5BOX - chains A and E of the 6 polymer chains in the assembly; structure by X-ray diffraction, 2.50 A resolution.

== Chain A ==
Name: Putative HTH-type transcriptional regulator TrmBL2
Source organism: Pyrococcus furiosus
UniProtKB: Q8U3H1 (TMBL2_PYRFU); numbering as in UniProt (aligned over 2-264)
Amino-acid sequence (263 residues; each row starts with the number of its first residue):
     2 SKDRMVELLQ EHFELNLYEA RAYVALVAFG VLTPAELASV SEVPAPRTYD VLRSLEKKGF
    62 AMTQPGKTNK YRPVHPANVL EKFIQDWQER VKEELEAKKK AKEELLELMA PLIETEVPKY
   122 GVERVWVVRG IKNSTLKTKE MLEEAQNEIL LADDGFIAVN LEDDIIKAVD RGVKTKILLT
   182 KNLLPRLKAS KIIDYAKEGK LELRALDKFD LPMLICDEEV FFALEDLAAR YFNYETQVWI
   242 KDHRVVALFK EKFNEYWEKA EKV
Curated features (UniProtKB/Swiss-Prot):
  - DNA-binding region: Leu-33 to Arg-54 (H-T-H motif)
What the authors report for this chain:
  - binding site for DNA tgm (chain E): Leu-18, Tyr-19, Pro-47, Arg-48, Tyr-50, Arg-54, Asn-70
  - binding site for the 25-nt DNA strand: Pro-47, Arg-48, Arg-54
  - conformationally variable residues (side-chain flip): Tyr-50
  - self-association interface (contacts with another copy of this molecule); pairs are residue here / residue on that copy: Arg-125/Glu-236, Arg-125

== Chain E ==
Molecule: DNA tgm
Sequence (25 nucleotides; row label = number of the first residue in the row):
     1 GTAGTATCAT CGATAGTGAT ACTAC

== Chain A / chain E interface ==
Contacting residue pairs (10; chain A residue first):
  Gln-11(A) / DG18(E)  phosphate contact
  Asn-17(A) / DG18(E)  phosphate contact
  Leu-18(A) / DG18(E)  hydrogen bond to the phosphate
  Tyr-19(A) / DG18(E)  sugar contact
  Tyr-19(A) / DA19(E)  sugar contact
  Pro-45(A) / DT20(E)  base contact
  Pro-47(A) / DT20(E)  base contact
  Pro-47(A) / DA21(E)  base contact
  Arg-48(A) / DG18(E)  base contact
  Arg-48(A) / DA19(E)  hydrogen bond to the base
Interface residues without a listed pair, chain A (8 interface residues in all): Arg-22
Interface residues without a listed pair, chain E (5 interface residues in all): DT17

== Overview ==
8 residues of chain A and 5 residues of chain E are in contact; the contacts include 2 hydrogen bonds. Polar
pairs include Arg-48(A)/DA19(E) and Leu-18(A)/DG18(E). The paper reports a binding site for DNA tgm (chain E)
at Leu-18(A), Tyr-19(A) and Pro-47(A) among others; a binding site for the 25-nt DNA strand at Pro-47(A),
Arg-48(A) and Arg-54(A).
Here chain A is Putative HTH-type transcriptional regulator TrmBL2 (Pyrococcus furiosus) and chain E is DNA
tgm. Entry 5BOX (Structure of TrmBL2, an archaeal chromatin protein, shows a novel mode of DNA binding) was
determined by X-ray diffraction together with 5BPD, 5BPI and 5BQT from the same study.
